PDB entry 2PLV | X-ray diffraction, 2.88 A resolution | chains 1 and 4 of the 4 polymer chains in the assembly

== Chain 1 ==
Name: Human poliovirus type 1 (subunit VP1)
Organism: Human poliovirus 1
Reference sequence: P03300 (POLH_POL1M); the construct has insertions or renumbered stretches relative to UniProt, so the offset changes along the chain: 4-6 = UniProt 579-581; 8-10 = UniProt 593-595; 18-302 = UniProt 596-880
Sequence (302 residues; row label = number of the first residue in the row; note: 7 numbers in that range are skipped by the numbering (no residue carries them; nothing is unmodelled there); a row labelled like 6A-6D holds insertion residues (6A, then the next letters in order)):
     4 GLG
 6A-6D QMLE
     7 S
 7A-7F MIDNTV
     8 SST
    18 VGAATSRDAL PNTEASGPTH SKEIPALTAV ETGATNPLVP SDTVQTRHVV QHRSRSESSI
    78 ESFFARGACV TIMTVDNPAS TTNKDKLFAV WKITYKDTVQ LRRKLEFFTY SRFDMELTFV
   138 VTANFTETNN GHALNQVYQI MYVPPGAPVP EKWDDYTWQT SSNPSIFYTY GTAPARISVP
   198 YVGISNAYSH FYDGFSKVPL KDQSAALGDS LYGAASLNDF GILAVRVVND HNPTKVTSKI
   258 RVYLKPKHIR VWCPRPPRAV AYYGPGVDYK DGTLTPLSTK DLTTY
Unresolved in the structure: 4-5, 6A-6D, 7A-7F, 18-19
Differences from the reference sequence: conflict Ser8 (Arg593 in P03300), Ser9 (Glu594 in P03300)
Ligand contacts: sphingosine (SPH): Ile110, Tyr112, Met132, Leu134, Ile157, Tyr159, Pro181, Ile183, Ile194, Val196, Val199, Tyr205, Ser206, His207, Asp236, Phe237, Leu240

== Chain 4 ==
Name: Human poliovirus type 1 (subunit VP4)
Organism: Human poliovirus 1
Reference sequence: P03300 (POLG_POL1M); residues 2-69 here correspond to UniProt positions 1-68 (UniProt number = residue number - 1)
Sequence (68 residues; row label = number of the first residue in the row):
     2 GAQVSSQKVG AHENSNRAYG GSTINYTTIN YYRDSASNAA SKQDFSQDPS KFTEPIKDVL
    62 IKTAPMLN
Unresolved in the structure: 18-22

== How chain 1 and chain 4 interact ==
Residue-residue contacts - 56 pairs, chain 1 then chain 4:
  Gly6(1) - Gly2(4)  hydrogen bond (backbone-backbone)
  Gly6(1) - Ala3(4)  hydrogen bond (backbone-backbone)
  Ser7(1) - Ala3(4)
  Ser8(1) - Ala3(4)  hydrogen bond (backbone-backbone)
  Ser8(1) - Gln4(4)  hydrogen bond
  Ser8(1) - Val5(4)  hydrogen bond (backbone-backbone)
  Ser9(1) - Val5(4)
  Thr10(1) - Gln4(4)  hydrogen bond
  Thr10(1) - Val5(4)  hydrogen bond (backbone-backbone)
  Thr10(1) - Ser6(4)
  Thr10(1) - Ser7(4)
  Ala21(1) - Phe46(4)
  Ala21(1) - Ser47(4)  hydrogen bond (backbone-backbone)
  Thr22(1) - Asp45(4)
  Thr22(1) - Ser47(4)
  Ser23(1) - Asp45(4)  hydrogen bond (backbone-backbone)
  Ser23(1) - Phe46(4)
  Ser23(1) - Ser47(4)
  Arg24(1) - Ser7(4)  hydrogen bond (side chain-backbone)
  Arg24(1) - Lys9(4)  hydrogen bond (backbone-side chain)
  Glu40(1) - Thr64(4)
  Ile41(1) - Lys63(4)
  Ile41(1) - Thr64(4)  hydrogen bond (backbone-backbone)
  Ile41(1) - Pro66(4)  hydrophobic
  Pro42(1) - Lys63(4)
  Pro42(1) - Thr64(4)
  Thr45(1) - Met67(4)
  Ala46(1) - Met67(4)
  Ala46(1) - Leu68(4)  hydrophobic
  Thr49(1) - Ile57(4)
  Thr49(1) - Met67(4)
  Ala51(1) - Thr54(4)
  Thr52(1) - Thr54(4)  hydrogen bond (backbone-backbone)
  Pro54(1) - Glu55(4)
  Pro54(1) - Lys63(4)
  Leu55(1) - Lys63(4)
  Val56(1) - Lys63(4)
  Asp59(1) - Lys63(4)  salt bridge
  Ser71(1) - Lys9(4)  hydrogen bond
  Glu78(1) - Ala41(4)
  Glu78(1) - Asp45(4)
  Ala82(1) - Lys43(4)
  Asp131(1) - Ala37(4)
  Ser195(1) - Ala37(4)  hydrogen bond (side chain-backbone)
  Ser195(1) - Ser38(4)
  Val196(1) - Ala37(4)
  Pro197(1) - Ala37(4)
  Lys264(1) - Ala37(4)  hydrogen bond (side chain-backbone)
  Lys264(1) - Ser38(4)
  Lys264(1) - Asn39(4)  hydrogen bond (side chain-backbone)
  His265(1) - Ser36(4)
  His265(1) - Ala37(4)
  His265(1) - Asn39(4)  hydrogen bond (side chain-backbone)
  His265(1) - Ala40(4)  hydrogen bond (side chain-backbone)
  His265(1) - Ala41(4)
  Pro271(1) - Phe53(4)
Also at the interface, not in a pair above, chain 1 (35 interface residues in all): Ala20, Gly50, Asn53, Ser76
Also at the interface, not in a pair above, chain 4 (31 interface residues in all): Gln8, Gln44, Pro56, Leu61, Ala65

== Summary ==
The interface between chain 1 and chain 4 involves 35 residues on one side and 31 on the other; the contacts
include 19 hydrogen bonds and 1 salt bridge. Polar pairs include Asp59(1)-Lys63(4), Ser8(1)-Gln4(4) and
Thr10(1)-Gln4(4). Ligands of chain 1: sphingosine.
Here chain 1 is Human poliovirus type 1 (subunit VP1) and chain 4 is Human poliovirus type 1 (subunit VP4),
both from Human poliovirus 1. Entry 2PLV (Structural factors that control conformational transitions and
serotype specificity in type 3 poliovirus) was determined by X-ray diffraction.
